5TMZ - chains A and B of the 4 polymer chains in the assembly; structure by X-ray diffraction, 2.21 A resolution.

Chain A (and B):
Protein: Estrogen receptor
Organism: Homo sapiens
Notes: fragment: ligand-binding domain; chain B of this document is another copy of the same molecule, construct and numbering; everything in this record applies to it too
Reference sequence: P03372 (ESR1_HUMAN); numbering as in UniProt (aligned over 298-554)
Amino-acid sequence (257 residues; numbered 298 to 554; the number before each row is that of its first residue):
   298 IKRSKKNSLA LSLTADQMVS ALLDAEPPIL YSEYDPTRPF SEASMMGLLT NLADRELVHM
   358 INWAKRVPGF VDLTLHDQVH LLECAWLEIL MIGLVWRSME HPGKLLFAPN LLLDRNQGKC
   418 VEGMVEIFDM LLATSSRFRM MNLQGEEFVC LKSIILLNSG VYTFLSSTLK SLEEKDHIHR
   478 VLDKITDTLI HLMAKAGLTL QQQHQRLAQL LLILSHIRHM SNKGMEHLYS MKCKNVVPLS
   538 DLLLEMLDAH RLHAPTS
Not modelled in the structure: 298-303, 462-470, 549-554 (chain B: 298-303, 462-463, 549-554)
Sequence notes: engineered mutation Ser537 (Tyr in P03372)
Residues lining bound ligands: 7FQ ((9beta,13alpha,14beta,16alpha,17alpha)-16-[(4-methoxyphenyl)methyl]estra-1,3,5(10)-triene-3,17-diol): Met343, Leu346, Leu349, Ala350, Glu353, Leu384, Leu387, Met388, Leu391, Arg394, Phe404, Met421, Ile424, Phe425, Leu428, His524, Leu525, Met528

Interface between chain A and chain B:
Residue-residue contacts (54; chain A residue first):
  Ala430(A) - Tyr459(B)
  Arg434(A) - Tyr459(B)  hydrogen bond
  Arg434(A) - His476(B)
  Ile451(A) - Leu509(B)  hydrophobic
  Asn455(A) - Leu509(B)
  Asn455(A) - Ser512(B)
  Asn455(A) - His513(B)  hydrogen bond (backbone-side chain)
  Ser456(A) - His513(B)
  Val458(A) - His513(B)
  Tyr459(A) - Ala430(B)
  Tyr459(A) - Arg434(B)  hydrogen bond
  Tyr459(A) - Ile510(B)  hydrophobic
  Tyr459(A) - His513(B)
  Thr460(A) - Met427(B)
  His476(A) - Arg434(B)  hydrogen bond
  Asp480(A) - Gln502(B)
  Asp480(A) - Gln506(B)  hydrogen bond
  Thr483(A) - His501(B)
  Thr483(A) - Ala505(B)
  Asp484(A) - Gln498(B)  hydrogen bond
  Asp484(A) - Gln502(B)  hydrogen bond
  Ile487(A) - His501(B)
  Leu497(A) - Leu497(B)  hydrophobic
  Gln498(A) - Asp484(B)
  His501(A) - Thr483(B)
  His501(A) - Asp484(B)  salt bridge
  His501(A) - Ile487(B)
  His501(A) - Leu504(B)
  Gln502(A) - Asp480(B)
  Gln502(A) - Asp484(B)  hydrogen bond
  Leu504(A) - His501(B)
  Ala505(A) - Thr483(B)
  Ala505(A) - Leu508(B)  hydrophobic
  Gln506(A) - Asp480(B)  hydrogen bond
  Leu508(A) - Ala505(B)  hydrophobic
  Leu509(A) - Ile451(B)  hydrophobic
  Leu509(A) - Asn455(B)  hydrogen bond (backbone-side chain)
  Leu509(A) - Leu508(B)  hydrophobic
  Ile510(A) - Tyr459(B)
  Ser512(A) - Arg515(B)  hydrogen bond
  His513(A) - Asn455(B)  hydrogen bond (side chain-backbone)
  His513(A) - Ser456(B)
  His513(A) - Tyr459(B)
  His513(A) - Arg515(B)  hydrogen bond
  Arg515(A) - Ser512(B)  hydrogen bond
  Arg515(A) - His513(B)
  Arg515(A) - His516(B)
  His516(A) - Arg515(B)
  His516(A) - Asn519(B)  hydrogen bond
  Asn519(A) - His516(B)  hydrogen bond
  Asn519(A) - Asn519(B)  hydrogen bond
  Lys520(A) - His547(B)  hydrogen bond (side chain-backbone)
  Glu523(A) - Glu523(B)
  His547(A) - Lys520(B)
Interface residues without a listed pair, chain A (36 interface residues in all): Lys472, Asp473, Leu479, Gln500, Leu511
Interface residues without a listed pair, chain B (37 interface residues in all): Glu385, Met437, Gly457, Val458, Thr460, Leu479, Leu511

Overview:
Chain A and chain B form an interface of 36 and 37 residues respectively; the contacts include 18 hydrogen
bonds and 1 salt bridge. Polar pairs include His501(A)-Asp484(B), Arg434(A)-Tyr459(B) and Asn455(A)-His513(B).
Ligands of chain A: compound 7FQ.
Both chains are Estrogen receptor (Homo sapiens). Entry 5TMZ (Crystal Structure of the ER-alpha Ligand-binding
Domain (Y537S) in Complex with the estradiol derivative,
(8S,9S,13S,14S,17S)-16-(3-methoxybenzyl)-13-methyl-7,8,9,11,12,13,14,15,16,17-decahydro-6H-cyclopenta[a]phenanthrene-3,17-diol)
was determined by X-ray diffraction together with 5KR9, 5KRA, 5KRC, 5KRF, 5KRH, 5KRI and 43 further entries
from the same study.
